3DGB - chain A; structure by X-ray diffraction, 1.70 A resolution.

Chain A:
Protein: Muconate cycloisomerase
Source organism: Pseudomonas fluorescens
Notes: EC 5.5.1.1
Reference sequence: Q4K9X1 (Q4K9X1_PSEF5); residues 4-374 here correspond to UniProt positions 2-372 (UniProt number = residue number - 2)
Amino-acid sequence (382 residues; numbered 1 to 382; the number before each row is that of its first residue):
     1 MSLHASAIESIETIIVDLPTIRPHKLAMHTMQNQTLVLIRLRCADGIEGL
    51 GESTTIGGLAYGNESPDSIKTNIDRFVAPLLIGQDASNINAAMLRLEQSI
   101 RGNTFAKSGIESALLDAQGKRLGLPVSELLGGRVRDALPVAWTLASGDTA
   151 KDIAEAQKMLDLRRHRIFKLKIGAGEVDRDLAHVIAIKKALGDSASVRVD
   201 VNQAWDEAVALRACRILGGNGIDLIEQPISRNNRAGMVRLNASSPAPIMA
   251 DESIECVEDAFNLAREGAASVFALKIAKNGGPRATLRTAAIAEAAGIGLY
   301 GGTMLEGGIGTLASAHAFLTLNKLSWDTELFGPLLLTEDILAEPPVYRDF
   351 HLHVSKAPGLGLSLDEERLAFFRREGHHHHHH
Not modelled in the structure: 1-3, 375-382
Construct notes: expression tag (1-3, 375-382)
Metal / ion sites: Mg2+: Asp200, Glu226, Asp251 (together with muconolactone)
Ligand contacts: muconolactone (MUC; [(2S)-5-oxo-2,5-dihydrofuran-2-yl]acetic acid): His24, Leu26, Ile56, Tyr61, Thr143, Lys169, Lys171, Asp200, Asn202, Glu226, Asp251, Glu252, Lys275, Thr303, Leu305, Glu329, Phe331
What the authors report for this chain:
  - catalytic residues: Lys171, Lys275
  - binding site for muconolactone: His24, Lys171, Lys275
  - specificity-determining residues: His24
  - conformationally variable residues (order/disorder transition): Arg22 to Gln32

In short:
Bound to chain A: muconolactone. Asp200, Glu226 and Asp251 form the Mg2+ site. The paper reports catalytic
residues Lys171 and Lys275; a binding site for muconolactone at His24, Lys171 and Lys275.
Chain A is Muconate cycloisomerase (Pseudomonas fluorescens); the structure, Crystal structure of muconate
lactonizing enzyme from Pseudomonas Fluorescens complexed with muconolactone, was determined by X-ray
diffraction (same publication as 3FJ4, 3DG3, 3DG6, 3DG7 and 3CT2).
